PDB entry 6OMG | X-ray diffraction, 2.10 A resolution | chains A and B of the 4 polymer chains in the assembly

Chain A:
Molecule: Antigen-presenting glycoprotein CD1d1
Source organism: Mus musculus
UniProt: A0A0R4J090 (A0A0R4J090_MOUSE); residues 1-279 here correspond to UniProt positions 19-297 (UniProt number = residue number + 18)
Amino-acid sequence (285 residues; numbered 1 to 285; the number before each row is that of its first residue):
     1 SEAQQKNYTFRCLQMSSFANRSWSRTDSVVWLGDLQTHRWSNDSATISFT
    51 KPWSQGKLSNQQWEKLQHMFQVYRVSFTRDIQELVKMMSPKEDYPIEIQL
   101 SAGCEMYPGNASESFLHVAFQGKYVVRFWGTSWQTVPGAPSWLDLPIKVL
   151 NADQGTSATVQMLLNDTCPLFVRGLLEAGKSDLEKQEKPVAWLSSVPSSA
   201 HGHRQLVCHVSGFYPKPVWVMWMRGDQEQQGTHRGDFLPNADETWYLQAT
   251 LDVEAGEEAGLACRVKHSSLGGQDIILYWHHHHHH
Not modelled in the structure: 1-5, 280-285
Disulfide bonds: Cys104-Cys168, Cys208-Cys263
Covalently attached groups: N-acetylglucosamine (NAG) linked to Asn20, Asn42; glycan linked to Asn165
Construct notes: expression tag (280-285)
Metal / ion sites: Na+ site 1 near Pro52 (its only coordinating residue here); Na+ site 2 near Gly56 (its only coordinating residue here); Na+ site 3: Asp80 (shared with 1 residue of chain C)
Ligand contacts: MVV ((2R)-1-(alpha-D-glucopyranosyloxy)-3-(octadecanoyloxy)propan-2-yl (9Z)-octadec-9-enoate): Phe10, Cys12, Leu66, Met69, Phe70, Val72, Tyr73, Ser76, Phe77, Asp80, Ile81, Leu84, Val85, Met88, Glu92, Leu100, Ala102, Gly103, Leu116, Val118, Phe120, Val126, Trp133, Trp142, Leu143, Leu150, Asp153, Gly155, Thr156, Thr159, Val160, Leu163, Leu164, Thr167, Cys168, Phe171

Chain B:
Molecule: Beta-2-microglobulin
Source organism: Mus musculus
UniProt: P01887 (B2MG_MOUSE); residues 1-99 here correspond to UniProt positions 21-119 (UniProt number = residue number + 20)
Amino-acid sequence (99 residues; each row starts with the number of its first residue):
     1 IQKTPQIQVYSRHPPENGKPNILNCYVTQFHPPHIEIQMLKNGKKIPKVE
    51 MSDMSFSKDWSFYILAHTEFTPTETDTYACRVKHASMAEPKTVYWDRDM
Not modelled in the structure: 1-2
Disulfide bonds: Cys25-Cys80

How chain A and chain B interact:
Contacting residue pairs - 59 pairs, chain A then chain B:
  Leu13(A) with Ser55(B); Phe56(B)
  Gln14(A) with Phe56(B)
  Met15(A) with Met54(B); Phe56(B), hydrophobic; Phe62(B), hydrophobic
  Ser17(A) with Pro33(B)
  Val29(A) with Asp53(B); Met54(B); Ser55(B)
  Trp31(A) with Ser55(B), hydrogen bond; Tyr63(B)
  Gln36(A) with Asp53(B), hydrogen bond
  Arg39(A) with Asp53(B), salt bridge
  Glu97(A) with Pro33(B); Phe62(B)
  Gln99(A) with Phe56(B); Trp60(B), hydrogen bond (side chain-backbone); Phe62(B)
  Leu100(A) with Phe56(B)
  Ser101(A) with Trp60(B)
  His117(A) with Trp60(B)
  Ala119(A) with Trp60(B), hydrophobic
  Gly122(A) with Trp60(B)
  Tyr124(A) with Trp60(B)
  Val190(A) with Pro14(B), hydrophobic
  Trp192(A) with Ser11(B); His13(B); Pro14(B), hydrophobic; Pro15(B)
  Ser194(A) with Arg97(B); Asp98(B), hydrogen bond (side chain-backbone)
  Ser195(A) with Asp98(B)
  Val196(A) with Asp96(B); Asp98(B); Met99(B), hydrophobic
  Val207(A) with Asp98(B); Met99(B)
  His209(A) with Arg97(B); Met99(B)
  Ser211(A) with Arg12(B), hydrogen bond (side chain-backbone)
  Gly212(A) with Arg12(B)
  Leu238(A) with Gln8(B); Tyr10(B); Tyr26(B), hydrophobic
  Pro239(A) with Tyr10(B), hydrogen bond (backbone-side chain); Tyr26(B), hydrophobic; Leu65(B)
  Asn240(A) with Tyr10(B); Arg12(B); Asn24(B), hydrogen bond; Leu65(B)
  Ala241(A) with Leu65(B); His67(B)
  Asp242(A) with Arg12(B), salt bridge
  Thr244(A) with Arg12(B)
  Tyr246(A) with Tyr10(B), hydrophobic; Ser11(B)
  Gln248(A) with Met99(B), hydrogen bond (side chain-backbone)
Also at the interface, not in a pair above, chain A (34 interface residues in all): Val118

Overview:
The interface between chain A and chain B involves 34 residues on one side and 23 on the other, with 8
hydrogen bonds and 2 salt bridges. Polar contacts include Arg39(A)-Asp53(B), Asp242(A)-Arg12(B) and
Trp31(A)-Ser55(B). Ligands of chain A: compound MVV.
Here chain A is Antigen-presenting glycoprotein CD1d1 and chain B is Beta-2-microglobulin, both from Mus
musculus. Entry 6OMG (Structure of mouse CD1D- Glc-DAG (sn-1 C18:0, sn-2 C18:1c9)-iNKT TCR Ternary complex)
was determined by X-ray diffraction.
